PDB entry 9IVQ | electron microscopy, 2.66 A resolution | chains C and P of the 24 polymer chains in the assembly

== Chain C (and P) ==
Name: Ras GTPase-activating protein-binding protein 1
Organism: Homo sapiens
Notes: EC 3.6.4.12, 3.6.4.13; chain P of this document is another copy of the same molecule, construct and numbering; everything in this record applies to it too
UniProtKB: Q13283 (G3BP1_HUMAN); residues 1-138 here = UniProt positions 1-138
Chain sequence (141 residues; row label = number of the first residue in the row; numbers below 1 keep their minus sign (Gly-2 is residue -2)):
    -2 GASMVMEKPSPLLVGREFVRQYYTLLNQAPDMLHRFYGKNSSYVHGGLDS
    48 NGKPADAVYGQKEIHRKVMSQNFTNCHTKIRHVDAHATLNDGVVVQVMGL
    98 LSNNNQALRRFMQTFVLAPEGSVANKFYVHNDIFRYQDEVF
Disordered / not traced: -2 to 0 (chain P: -2 to 4)
Sequence notes: expression tag (-2 to 0)
UniProt features mapped onto this chain:
  - cross-link (Glycyl lysine isopeptide (Lys-Gly)): Lys36 (interchain with G-Cter in ubiquitin), Lys50 (interchain with G-Cter in ubiquitin), Lys59 (interchain with G-Cter in ubiquitin), Lys64 (interchain with G-Cter in ubiquitin), Lys76 (interchain with G-Cter in ubiquitin), Lys123 (interchain with G-Cter in ubiquitin)
  - natural variant: Arg78 (R78C: Found in a patient with a neurodevelopmental disorder; uncertain significance), Arg132 (R132I: Found in a patient with a neurodevelopmental disorder; uncertain significance)
  - mutagenesis: Phe15 (F15W: Decreased interaction with USP10), Phe33 (F33W: Abolished interaction with CAPRIN1 and ability to undergo liquid-liquid phase separation. Abolished interaction with USP10), Lys36 (K36R: In 10KR; abolished ubiquitination in response to heat shock, leading to decreased stress granule disassembly when associated with R-50, R-59, R-64, R-76, R-123, R-353, R-357, R-376 and R-393 ...), Lys50 (K50R: In 10KR; abolished ubiquitination in response to heat shock, leading to decreased stress granule disassembly when associated with R-36, R-59, R-64, R-76, R-123, R-353, R-357, R-376 and R-393 ...), Lys59 (K59R: In 10KR; abolished ubiquitination in response to heat shock, leading to decreased stress granule disassembly when associated with R-36, R-50, R-64, R-76, R-123, R-353, R-357, R-376 and R-393 ...), Lys64 (K64R: In 10KR; abolished ubiquitination in response to heat shock, leading to decreased stress granule disassembly when associated with R-36, R-50, R-59, R-76, R-123, R-353, R-357, R-376 and R-393 ...), Lys76 (K76R: In 10KR; abolished ubiquitination in response to heat shock, leading to decreased stress granule disassembly when associated with R-36, R-50, R-59, R-64, R-123, R-353, R-357, R-376 and R-393 ...), Lys123 (K123R: In 10KR; abolished ubiquitination in response to heat shock, leading to decreased stress granule disassembly when associated with R-36, R-50, R-59, R-64, R-76, R-353, R-357, R-376 and R-393 ...), Phe124 (F124W: Does not affect interaction with USP10)

== How chain C and chain P interact ==
Residue-residue contacts (15; chain C residue first):
  Met1(C) with Asn48(P)
  Leu9(C) with Gln103(P)
  Arg13(C) with Asn69(P); Thr71(P); Asn100(P); Asn101(P); Gln103(P)
  Arg17(C) with Met66(P); Asn69(P)
  Lys76(C) with Gln25(P)
  Ile77(C) with Thr71(P)
  Arg78(C) with Asn24(P), hydrogen bond; Asn72(P), hydrogen bond
  His79(C) with Asn101(P)
  Val80(C) with Asn101(P), hydrogen bond (backbone-side chain)
Interface residues without a listed pair, chain P (11 interface residues in all): Asn102

== Summary ==
9 residues of chain C face 11 of chain P across their interface; the contacts include 3 hydrogen bonds. Polar
pairs include Arg78(C)-Asn24(P), Arg78(C)-Asn72(P) and Val80(C)-Asn101(P). UniProt lists 9 mutagenesis sites
on chain C.
Both chains are Ras GTPase-activating protein-binding protein 1 (Homo sapiens). Entry 9IVQ (Cryo-EM structure
of the CHIKV nsP3 peptide in complex with the NTF2L domain of G3BP1 (Conformation ...) was determined by
electron microscopy (same publication as 9IVR, 9IVS and 9J5S).
